PDB entry 7FBI | electron microscopy, 3.90 A resolution | chains M and N of the 5 polymer chains in the assembly

# Chain M
Name: 3A5 light chain
Source organism: Oryctolagus cuniculus
Sequence (110 residues; numbered 1 to 110; the number before each row is that of its first residue):
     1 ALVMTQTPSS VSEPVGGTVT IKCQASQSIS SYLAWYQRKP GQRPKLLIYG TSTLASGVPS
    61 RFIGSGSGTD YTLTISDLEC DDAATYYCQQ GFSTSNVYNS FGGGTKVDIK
Disulfide bonds: Cys-23/Cys-88

# Chain N
Name: 3A5 heavy chain
Source organism: Oryctolagus cuniculus
Sequence (119 residues; numbered 2 to 120; the number before each row is that of its first residue):
     2 QSVKESGGRL VTPGTPLTLT CTVSGFSLSS YEMGWVRQAP GEGLEWIGTI STGGSSYYAS
    62 WAKGRFTISR TSTTVDLKMT SLTTADTATY FCARGYGGYG IGAGYFNIWG PGTLVTVSS
Disulfide bonds: Cys-22/Cys-93

# How chain M and chain N interact
Contacting residue pairs (25):
  Trp-35(M) / Gly-105(N)
  Trp-35(M) / Tyr-106(N)
  Tyr-36(M) / Gly-105(N)
  Tyr-36(M) / Tyr-106(N)
  Gln-37(M) / Tyr-106(N)
  Arg-38(M) / Gln-39(N)  hydrogen bond
  Arg-43(M) / Ser-3(N)  hydrogen bond
  Arg-43(M) / Trp-110(N)  hydrogen bond (side chain-backbone)
  Arg-43(M) / Gly-111(N)
  Arg-43(M) / Pro-112(N)
  Pro-44(M) / Trp-110(N)
  Lys-45(M) / Tyr-106(N)
  Leu-46(M) / Tyr-106(N)  hydrophobic
  Leu-46(M) / Phe-107(N)
  Leu-46(M) / Asn-108(N)
  Leu-47(M) / Tyr-106(N)
  Ile-48(M) / Tyr-106(N)
  Tyr-49(M) / Gly-103(N)
  Gln-89(M) / Gly-105(N)  hydrogen bond (side chain-backbone)
  Thr-94(M) / Tyr-100(N)
  Val-97(M) / Ser-61(N)  hydrogen bond (backbone-side chain)
  Tyr-98(M) / Ser-61(N)
  Tyr-98(M) / Trp-62(N)  hydrogen bond (backbone-side chain)
  Phe-101(M) / Leu-45(N)
  Phe-101(M) / Glu-46(N)
Other interface residues (no listed pair), chain M (19 interface residues in all): Leu-33, Ala-34, Ser-100
Other interface residues (no listed pair), chain N (18 interface residues in all): Trp-47, Ala-60, Ile-102

# Overview
19 residues of chain M and 18 residues of chain N are in contact; the contacts include 6 hydrogen bonds. Among
the polar pairs are Arg-38(M)/Gln-39(N), Arg-43(M)/Ser-3(N) and Arg-43(M)/Trp-110(N).
Chain M is 3A5 light chain and chain N is 3A5 heavy chain, both from Oryctolagus cuniculus; the structure,
Cryo-EM structure of EBV gB in complex with nAbs 3A3 and 3A5, was determined by electron microscopy.
